9CC0 - chains B and C of the 7 polymer chains in the assembly; structure by electron microscopy, 3.31 A resolution.

# Chain B (and C)
Molecule: Lon protease homolog, mitochondrial
From: Homo sapiens
Notes: EC 3.4.21.53; chain C of this document is another copy of the same molecule, construct and numbering; everything in this record applies to it too
Reference sequence: P36776 (LONM_HUMAN); numbering as in UniProt (aligned over 115-959)
Sequence (862 residues; numbered 98 to 959; the number before each row is that of its first residue):
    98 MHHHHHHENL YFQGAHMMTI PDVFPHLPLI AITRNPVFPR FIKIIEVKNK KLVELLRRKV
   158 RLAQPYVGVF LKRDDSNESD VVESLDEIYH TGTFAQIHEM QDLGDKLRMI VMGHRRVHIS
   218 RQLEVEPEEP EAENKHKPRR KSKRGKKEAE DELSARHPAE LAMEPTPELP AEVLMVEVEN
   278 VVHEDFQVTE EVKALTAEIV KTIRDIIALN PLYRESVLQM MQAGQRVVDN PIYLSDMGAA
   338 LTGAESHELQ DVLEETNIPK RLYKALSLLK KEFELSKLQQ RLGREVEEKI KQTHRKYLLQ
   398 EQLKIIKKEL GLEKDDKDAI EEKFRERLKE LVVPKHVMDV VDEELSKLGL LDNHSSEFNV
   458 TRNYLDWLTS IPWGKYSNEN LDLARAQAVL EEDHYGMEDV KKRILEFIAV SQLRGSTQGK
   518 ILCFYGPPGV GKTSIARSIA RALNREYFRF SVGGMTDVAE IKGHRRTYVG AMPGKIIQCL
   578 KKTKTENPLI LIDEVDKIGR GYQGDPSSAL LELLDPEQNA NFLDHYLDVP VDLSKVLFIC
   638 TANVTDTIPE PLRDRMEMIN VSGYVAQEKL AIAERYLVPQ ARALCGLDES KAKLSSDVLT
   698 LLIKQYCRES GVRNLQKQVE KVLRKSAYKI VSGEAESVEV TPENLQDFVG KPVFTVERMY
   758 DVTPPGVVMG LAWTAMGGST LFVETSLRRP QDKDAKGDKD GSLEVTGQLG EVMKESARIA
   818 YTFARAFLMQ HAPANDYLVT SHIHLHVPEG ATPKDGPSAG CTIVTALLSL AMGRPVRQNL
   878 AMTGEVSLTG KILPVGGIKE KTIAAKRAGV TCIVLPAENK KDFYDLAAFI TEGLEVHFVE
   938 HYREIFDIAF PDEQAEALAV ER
Unresolved in the structure: 98-415, 790-795, 948-959 (chain C: 98-414, 790-795, 948-959)
Differences from the reference sequence: expression tag (98-114)
UniProt features mapped onto this chain:
  - active site: Ser855, Lys898
  - binding site (ATP): Gly523 to Thr530
Metal / ion sites: Mg2+: Thr530 (together with ATP)
Small-molecule neighbours: ATP (adenosine-5'-triphosphate): Asp490, His491, Tyr492, Met494, Pro525, Gly526, Val527, Gly528, Lys529, Thr530, Ser531, Asn640, Tyr661, Ile669, Tyr673, Leu674, Val709, Arg710, Gln713
From the paper describing this entry:
  - binding site for ATP: Arg652
  - mutagenesis - Y394A (2-fold): increased catalytic activity on FITC-casein
  - mutagenesis - Y394A: unchanged catalytic activity (ATPase activity)

# Chain B / chain C interface
Contacting residue pairs (88):
  Asn456(B) with Leu448(C)
  Val457(B) with Glu454(C)
  Arg459(B) with Leu447(C)
  Thr530(B) with Gln615(C)
  Arg546(B) with Gln615(C), hydrogen bond; Asn618(C)
  Ser548(B) with Glu609(C), hydrogen bond
  Gly550(B) with Ser605(C)
  Gly551(B) with Val555(C); Asp602(C); Ser605(C)
  Asp554(B) with Arg562(C); Tyr565(C), hydrogen bond
  Ala556(B) with Arg562(C), hydrogen bond (backbone-side chain); Tyr565(C)
  Glu557(B) with Arg562(C), salt bridge; His622(C), salt bridge
  His561(B) with Thr564(C); Tyr565(C)
  Val566(B) with Ser453(C); Glu454(C)
  Gly567(B) with Thr564(C), hydrogen bond (backbone-side chain)
  Ala568(B) with Thr564(C)
  Met569(B) with Arg562(C), hydrogen bond (backbone-side chain); Arg563(C), hydrogen bond; Thr564(C); Asp625(C)
  Gly571(B) with Arg562(C)
  Lys572(B) with Leu620(C); Asp625(C), salt bridge
  Glu591(B) with Ser605(C)
  Lys594(B) with Ser605(C); Leu608(C)
  Arg597(B) with Tyr599(C)
  Asn640(B) with Pro648(C)
  Leu681(B) with Arg511(C), hydrogen bond (backbone-side chain)
  Cys682(B) with Val507(C), hydrophobic; Leu510(C)
  Leu684(B) with Leu510(C), hydrophobic
  Arg710(B) with Asp612(C), salt bridge; Asp651(C), salt bridge; Arg652(C)
  Lys714(B) with Asp651(C), hydrogen bond (side chain-backbone); Met653(C), hydrogen bond (side chain-backbone)
  Glu717(B) with Lys517(C), salt bridge
  Arg721(B) with Arg500(C); Glu503(C), salt bridge; Val507(C); Glu654(C), salt bridge
  Lys722(B) with Glu503(C), salt bridge
  Ala724(B) with Leu510(C), hydrophobic
  Tyr725(B) with Leu502(C); Glu503(C); Ala506(C), hydrophobic
  Val728(B) with Leu480(C), hydrophobic; Ala506(C); Gln509(C); Leu510(C), hydrophobic
  Lys748(B) with Asp919(C); Asp922(C)
  Met756(B) with Lys888(C), hydrogen bond (backbone-side chain); Leu890(C), hydrophobic
  Tyr757(B) with Ser884(C); Thr886(C), hydrogen bond; Lys888(C)
  Glu781(B) with Ser884(C), hydrogen bond; Leu885(C), hydrogen bond (side chain-backbone); Thr886(C)
  Thr782(B) with Leu885(C)
  Ser783(B) with Leu885(C)
  Leu784(B) with Thr819(C)
  Arg785(B) with Arg822(C), hydrogen bond (backbone-side chain)
  Arg786(B) with Asp797(C); Arg822(C)
  Pro787(B) with Val836(C)
  Glu801(B) with Arg815(C), salt bridge
  Thr803(B) with Glu812(C); Ile816(C)
  Gly804(B) with Glu812(C), hydrogen bond (backbone-side chain)
  Gln805(B) with Glu808(C); Glu812(C), hydrogen bond (backbone-side chain)
  His841(B) with Thr819(C), hydrogen bond; Leu885(C)
  His843(B) with Ile816(C); Leu885(C)
  Glu846(B) with Glu882(C); Leu890(C)
  Gly847(B) with Glu882(C), hydrogen bond (backbone-side chain)
Interface residues without a listed pair, chain B (63 interface residues in all): Asn460, Pro525, Thr553, Gly560, Tyr565, Gln575, Lys579, Gly598, Tyr599, Val764, Pro845, Ala848
Interface residues without a listed pair, chain C (61 interface residues in all): His433, Lys444, Val457, Gln515, Gly601, Ala606, Lys796, Val809, Pro854, Lys918

# Summary
63 residues of chain B face 61 of chain C across their interface, with 19 hydrogen bonds and 10 salt bridges.
Polar contacts include Glu557(B)-Arg562(C), Glu557(B)-His622(C) and Lys572(B)-Asp625(C). Bound to chain B:
ATP. From the paper: a binding site for ATP at Arg652(B); Y394A of chain B increases catalytic activity on
FITC-casein.
Chain B and chain C are both Lon protease homolog, mitochondrial (Homo sapiens); the structure, Human
Mitochondrial LONP1 Degrading Casein, ATP-bound closed form, was determined by electron microscopy (same
publication as 9CC3).
